PDB entry 9DKW | electron microscopy, 2.49 A resolution | chains C and G of the 14 polymer chains in the assembly

Chain C (and G):
Protein: ATP-dependent Clp protease proteolytic subunit, mitochondrial
From: Homo sapiens
Notes: EC 3.4.21.92; chain G of this document is another copy of the same molecule, construct and numbering; everything in this record applies to it too
Reference sequence: Q16740 (CLPP_HUMAN); residue numbers follow UniProt; this construct covers 58-277
Amino-acid sequence (221 residues; numbered 57 to 277; the number before each row is that of its first residue):
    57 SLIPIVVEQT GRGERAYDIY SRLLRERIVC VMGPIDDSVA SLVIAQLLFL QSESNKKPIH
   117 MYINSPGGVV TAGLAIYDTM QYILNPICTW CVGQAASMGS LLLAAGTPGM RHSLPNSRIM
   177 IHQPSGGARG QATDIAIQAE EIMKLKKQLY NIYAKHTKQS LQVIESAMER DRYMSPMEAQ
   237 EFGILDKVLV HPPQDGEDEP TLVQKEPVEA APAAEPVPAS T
Not modelled in the structure: 57-58, 64-71, 249-277
Covalent attachments: bortezomib (BO2) linked to S153
Construct notes: expression tag (57)
Ligand contacts: bortezomib (BO2; N-[(1R)-1-(dihydroxyboryl)-3-methylbutyl]-N-(pyrazin-2-ylcarbonyl)-L-phenylalaninamide): P122, G123, G124, V125, V126, M154, H178, Q179, P180, S181, G182, I198, L201, L205
Swiss-Prot annotation at these positions:
  - active site: S153 (Nucleophile), H178
  - modified residue: K200 (N6-succinyllysine), K211 (N6-acetyllysine)
  - natural variant: T145 (T145P: In PRLTS3), C147 (C147S: In PRLTS3), Y229 (Y229D: In PRLTS3)
  - mutagenesis: L58 to I61 (Abolishes protease activity), S153 (S153A/C: Abolishes protease activity)
What the authors report for this chain:
  - binding site for bortezomib: G124, V126, S153, M154, P180, S181, G182, I198, L201
  - catalytic residues: S153, H178

Chain C / chain G interface:
Contacting residue pairs (36):
  Q179(C) with Q187(G); A188(G); T189(G)
  P180(C) with Q187(G); A188(G)
  S181(C) with G186(G); Q187(G)
  G182(C) with R185(G), hydrogen bond (backbone-side chain); G186(G), hydrogen bond (backbone-backbone); I191(G)
  G183(C) with A184(G); R185(G); I191(G)
  A184(C) with G183(G); A184(G), hydrogen bond (backbone-backbone)
  R185(C) with G182(G), hydrogen bond (side chain-backbone)
  G186(C) with S181(G); G182(G), hydrogen bond (backbone-backbone)
  Q187(C) with Q179(G); S181(G); E225(G)
  A188(C) with Q179(G); P180(G); M199(G)
  T189(C) with Q179(G); K202(G); E225(G)
  I191(C) with G182(G); G183(G); I198(G), hydrophobic
  I198(C) with I191(G), hydrophobic
  M199(C) with A188(G); A192(G), hydrophobic
  K202(C) with A188(G)
  E225(C) with Q187(G); T189(G)
Interface residues without a listed pair, chain C (18 interface residues in all): A192, A195
Interface residues without a listed pair, chain G (18 interface residues in all): A195

Overview:
The chain C/chain G interface involves 18 residues from each chain; the contacts include 5 hydrogen bonds.
Among the polar pairs are G182(C)-R185(G), G182(C)-G186(G) and A184(C)-A184(G). Bortezomib is covalently
linked to S153(C). From the paper: catalytic residues S153(C) and H178(C); a binding site for bortezomib at
G124(C), V126(C) and S153(C) among others.
Both chains are ATP-dependent Clp protease proteolytic subunit, mitochondrial (Homo sapiens). Entry 9DKW
(Human mitochondrial ClpP in complex with Bortezomib) was determined by electron microscopy, deposited
together with 9DQK, 9DQL and 9DKV.
